Entry 8EIJ (electron microscopy, 3.34 A resolution); this record covers chains A and B of the 3 polymer chains in the assembly.

Chain A (and B):
Protein: DNA (cytosine-5)-methyltransferase 3B
From: Homo sapiens
Notes: EC 2.1.1.37; chain B of this document is another copy of the same molecule, construct and numbering; everything in this record applies to it too
UniProtKB: Q9UBC3 (DNM3B_HUMAN); numbering as in UniProt (aligned over 206-853)
Chain sequence (650 residues; each row starts with the number of its first residue):
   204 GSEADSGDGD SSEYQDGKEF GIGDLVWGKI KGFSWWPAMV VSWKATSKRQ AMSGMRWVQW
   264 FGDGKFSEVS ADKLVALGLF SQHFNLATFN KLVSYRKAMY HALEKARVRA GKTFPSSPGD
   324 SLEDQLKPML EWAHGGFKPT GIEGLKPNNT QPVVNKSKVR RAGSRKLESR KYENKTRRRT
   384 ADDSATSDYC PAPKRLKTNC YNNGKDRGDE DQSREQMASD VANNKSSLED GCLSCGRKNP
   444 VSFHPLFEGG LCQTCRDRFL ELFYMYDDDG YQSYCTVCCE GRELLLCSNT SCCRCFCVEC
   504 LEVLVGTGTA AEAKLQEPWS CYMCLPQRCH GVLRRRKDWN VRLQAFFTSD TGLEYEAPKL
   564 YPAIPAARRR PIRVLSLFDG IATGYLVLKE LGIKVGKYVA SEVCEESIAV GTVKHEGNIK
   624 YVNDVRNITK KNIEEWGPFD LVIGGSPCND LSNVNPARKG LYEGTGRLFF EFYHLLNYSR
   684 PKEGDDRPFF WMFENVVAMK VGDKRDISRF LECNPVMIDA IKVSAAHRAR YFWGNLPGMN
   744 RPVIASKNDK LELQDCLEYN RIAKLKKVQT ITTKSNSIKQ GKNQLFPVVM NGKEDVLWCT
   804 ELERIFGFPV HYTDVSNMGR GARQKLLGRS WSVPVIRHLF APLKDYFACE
Unresolved in the structure: 204-414, 779-787 (chain B: 204-411, 774-781)
Construct notes: expression tag (204-205)
Curated features (UniProtKB/Swiss-Prot):
  - zinc finger: G434 to E464 (GATA-type), Q475 to R531 (PHD-type)
  - active site: C651
  - binding site (S-adenosyl-L-methionine): D582 to T586, E605, D627 to R629, R832 to W834
  - modified residue: S209 (Phosphoserine), R410 (Citrulline)
  - cross-link: K617 (Glycyl lysine isopeptide (Lys-Gly) (interchain with G-Cter in SUMO2))
  - natural variant: S270 (S270P: In ICF1), C527 (C527R: In FSHD4), A585 (A585T: In ICF1; A585V: In ICF1), A603 (A603T: In ICF1), V606 (V606A: In ICF1), G663 (G663S: In ICF1), L664 (L664P: In ICF1), P691 (P691L: In FSHD4), V699 (V699G: In ICF1), V726 (V726G: In ICF1), A766 (A766P: In ICF1), E806 (E806ESTP: In ICF1), 5 further natural variant entries in UniProt
Bound ions: Zn2+ site 1: C435, C438, C455, C458; Zn2+ site 2: C478, C481, C500, C503; Zn2+ site 3: C490, C495, C524, C527
Ligand contacts: S-adenosylhomocysteine (SAH): L580, F581, D582, G583, T586, S604, E605, V606, C607, D627, V628, R629, G648, P650, L671, E697, R832, S833, W834
Reported in the primary citation:
  - mutagenesis - K276A, Y467A/F550A (2.0- fold), F550A (1.8-fold): increased catalytic activity
  - mutagenesis - Y467A: unchanged catalytic activity
  - mutagenesis - Y467A, Y467A/F550A, F550A: decreased stability
  - disease-associated variants - S270P (3.5-fold): increased catalytic activity

How chain A and chain B interact:
Residue-residue contacts (21; chain A residue first):
  T615(A) with N763(B)
  V616(A) with Y762(B)
  E619(A) with Y762(B)
  Y762(A) with E619(B), hydrogen bond
  L800(A) with N820(B)
  W801(A) with S819(B); N820(B)
  C802(A) with N820(B)
  H814(A) with H814(B); D817(B), salt bridge
  D817(A) with T803(B); H814(B), salt bridge; R826(B), salt bridge
  V818(A) with W801(B), hydrophobic
  S819(A) with W801(B)
  N820(A) with L800(B); W801(B); C802(B), hydrogen bond (side chain-backbone); R823(B)
  G822(A) with G822(B)
  R826(A) with D817(B), salt bridge
Also at the interface, not in a pair above, chain A (15 interface residues in all): R823
Also at the interface, not in a pair above, chain B (18 interface residues in all): V616, E761, V799, V818

In short:
15 residues of chain A and 18 residues of chain B are in contact; the contacts include 2 hydrogen bonds and 4
salt bridges. Among the polar pairs are H814(A)-D817(B), D817(A)-R826(B) and Y762(A)-E619(B). The paper
reports that K276A, Y467A/F550A and F550A of chain A, among others, increase catalytic activity; Y467A,
Y467A/F550A and F550A of chain A reduce stability.
Chain A and chain B are both DNA (cytosine-5)-methyltransferase 3B (Homo sapiens); the structure, Cryo-EM
structure of human DNMT3B homo-trimer, was determined by electron microscopy together with 8EIH, 8EII and 8EIK
from the same study.
